Entry 7RYM (X-ray diffraction, 3.20 A resolution); this record covers chains C and D of the 4 polymer chains in the assembly.

# Chain C
Name: T cell receptor gamma variable 4, T cell receptor beta constant 1
Source organism: Homo sapiens
UniProt: chimeric construct of A0A0C4DH28, P01850: residues 3-102 from A0A0C4DH28 (TRGV4_HUMAN) positions 19-118 (UniProt number = residue number + 16); residues 120-248 from P01850 positions 1-129 (UniProt number = residue number - 119)
Amino-acid sequence (248 residues; numbered 1 to 248; the number before each row is that of its first residue):
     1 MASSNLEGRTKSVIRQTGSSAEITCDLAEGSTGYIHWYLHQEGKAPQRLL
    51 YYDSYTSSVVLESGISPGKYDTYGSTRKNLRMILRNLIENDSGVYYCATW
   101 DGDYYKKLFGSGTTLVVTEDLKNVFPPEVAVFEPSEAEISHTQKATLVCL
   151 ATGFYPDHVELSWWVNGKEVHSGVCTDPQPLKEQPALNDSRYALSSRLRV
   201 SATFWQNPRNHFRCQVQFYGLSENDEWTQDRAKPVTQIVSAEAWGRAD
Not modelled in the structure: 1-10, 141-142, 199
Construct notes: initiating methionine (1); expression tag (2); linker (103-119); conflict Lys122 (Asn3 in P01850), Asn123 (Lys4 in P01850), Tyr155 (Phe36 in P01850); engineered mutation Cys175 (Ser56 in P01850), Ala193 (Cys74 in P01850)
Disulfides: Cys149-Cys214
UniProt features mapped onto this chain:
  - glycosylation (N-linked (GlcNAc...) asparagine): Asn90, Asn188

# Chain D
Name: T cell receptor delta variable 1, T cell receptor alpha chain constant
Source organism: Homo sapiens
UniProt: chimeric construct of A0A1B0GX56, P01848: residues 2-96 from A0A1B0GX56 (TRDV1_HUMAN) positions 21-115 (UniProt number = residue number + 19); residues 117-209 from P01848 positions 1-93 (UniProt number = residue number - 116)
Amino-acid sequence (209 residues; each row starts with the number of its first residue):
     1 MAQKVTQAQSSVSMPVRKAVTLNCLYETSWWSYYIFWYKQLPSKEMIFLI
    51 RQGSDEQNAKSGRYSVNFKKAAKSVALTISALQLEDSAKYFCALGELRWP
   101 DKLIFGKGTRVTVEPNIQNPDPAVYQLRDSKSSDKSVCLFTDFDSQTNVS
   151 QSKDSDVYITDKCVLDMRSMDFKSNSAVAWSNKSDFACANAFNNSIIPED
   201 TFFPSPESS
Not modelled in the structure: 1, 113-135, 142-156, 164-173, 179-209
Construct notes: initiating methionine (1); linker (97-116); engineered mutation Cys163 (Thr47 in P01848)
Disulfides: Cys24-Cys92
UniProt features mapped onto this chain:
  - glycosylation (N-linked (GlcNAc...) asparagine): Asn148, Asn182, Asn193

# Interface between chain C and chain D
Residue-residue contacts (33):
  Lys11(C) - Ser43(D)  hydrogen bond (side chain-backbone)
  Tyr38(C) - Lys102(D)
  Tyr38(C) - Leu103(D)  hydrogen bond (side chain-backbone)
  His40(C) - Gln40(D)  hydrogen bond
  His40(C) - Phe91(D)
  Glu42(C) - Gln40(D)
  Glu42(C) - Lys89(D)  salt bridge
  Lys44(C) - Lys107(D)
  Ala45(C) - Phe105(D)
  Ala45(C) - Gly106(D)
  Pro46(C) - Phe91(D)
  Pro46(C) - Phe105(D)  hydrophobic
  Pro46(C) - Gly106(D)
  Arg48(C) - Asp101(D)  salt bridge
  Arg48(C) - Lys102(D)
  Glu62(C) - Lys102(D)  salt bridge
  Val94(C) - Lys44(D)
  Tyr96(C) - Lys44(D)  hydrogen bond (side chain-backbone)
  Trp100(C) - Phe36(D)  hydrophobic
  Trp100(C) - Asp101(D)
  Trp100(C) - Leu103(D)  hydrophobic
  Tyr104(C) - Pro100(D)  hydrophobic
  Tyr105(C) - Phe36(D)
  Lys106(C) - Phe48(D)
  Lys107(C) - Tyr38(D)  hydrogen bond (backbone-side chain)
  Lys107(C) - Lys102(D)
  Lys107(C) - Leu103(D)
  Phe109(C) - Tyr38(D)
  Ser111(C) - Lys44(D)
  Cys175(C) - Cys163(D)  disulfide
  Cys175(C) - Ser176(D)
  Leu181(C) - Thr160(D)
  Arg197(C) - Ser176(D)
Other interface residues (no listed pair), chain C (25 interface residues in all): His36, Gly43, Glu133, Thr176
Other interface residues (no listed pair), chain D (23 interface residues in all): Glu45, Met46, Arg51, Val137, Ile159
Disulfides between the chains: Cys175(C)-Cys163(D)

# In short
25 residues of chain C face 23 of chain D across their interface, with 1 disulfide bond, 5 hydrogen bonds and
3 salt bridges. Polar contacts include Glu42(C)-Lys89(D), Arg48(C)-Asp101(D) and Glu62(C)-Lys102(D).
Chain C is T cell receptor gamma variable 4, T cell receptor beta constant 1 and chain D is T cell receptor
delta variable 1, T cell receptor alpha chain constant, both from Homo sapiens; the structure, CD1a-endo-gdTCR
complex, was determined by X-ray diffraction (same publication as 7RYL, 7RYN and 7RYO).
